7MSH - chains A and E of the 55 polymer chains in the assembly; structure by electron microscopy, 3.23 A resolution.

== Chain A ==
Molecule: 23S rRNA
Source organism: Mycobacterium tuberculosis (strain ATCC 25618 / H37Rv)
Sequence (3138 nucleotides; row label = number of the first residue in the row):
     1 UUGUAAGUGU CUAAGGGCGC AUGGUGGAUG CCUUGGCAUC GAGAGCCGAU GAAGGACGUG
    61 GGAGGCUGCG AUAUGCCUCG GGGAGCUGUC AACCGAGCGU GGAUCCGAGG AUUUCCGAAU
   121 GGGGAAACCC AGCACGAGUG AUGUCGUGCU ACCCGCAUCU GAAUAUAUAG GGUGCGGGAG
   181 GGAACGCGGG GAAGUGAAAC AUCUCAGUAC CCGUAGGAGG AGAAAACAAU UGUGAUUCCG
   241 CAAGUAGUGG CGAGCGAACG CGGAACAGGC UAAACCGCAC GCAUGGGUAA CCGGGUAGGG
   301 GUUGUGUGUG CGGGGUUGUG GGAGGAUAUG UCUCAGCGCU ACCCGGCUGA GAGGCAGUCA
   361 GAAAGUGUCG UGGUUAGCGG AAGUGGCCUG GGAUGGUCUG CCGUAGACGG UGAGAGCCCG
   421 GUACGCGAAA ACCCGGCACC UGCCUAGUAU CAAUUCCCGA GUAGCAGCGG GCCCGUGGAA
   481 UCCGCUGUGA AUCCGCCGGG ACCACCCGGU AAGCCUAAAU ACUCCUCGAU GACCGAUAGC
   541 GGAUUAGUAC CGUGAGGGAA UGGUGAAAAG UACCCCGGGA GGGGAGUGAA AGAGUACCUG
   601 AAACCGUGUG CCUACAAUCC GUCAGAGCCU CCUUUUCCUC UCCGGAGGAG GGUGGUGAUG
   661 GCGUGCCUUU UGAAGAAUGA GCCUGCGAGU CAGGGACAUG UCGCAAGGUU AACCCGUGUG
   721 GGGUAGCCGC AGCGAAAGCG AGUCUGAAUA GGGCGACCCA CACGCGCAUA CGCGCGUGUG
   781 AAUAGUGGCG UGUUCUGGAC CCGAAGCGGA GUGAUCUACC CAUGGCCAGG GUGAAGCGCG
   841 GGUAAGACCG CGUGGAGGCC CGAACCCACU UAGGUUGAAG ACUGAGGGGA UGAGCUGUGG
   901 GUAGGGGUGA AAGGCCAAUC AAACUCCGUG AUAGCUGGUU CUCCCCGAAA UGCAUUUAGG
   961 UGCAGCGUUG CGUGGUUCAC CGCGGAGGUA GAGCUACUGG AUGGCCGAUG GGCCCUACUA
  1021 GGUUACUGAC GUCAGCCAAA CUCCGAAUGC CGUGGUGUAA AGCGUGGCAG UGAGACGGCG
  1081 GGGGAUAAGC UCCGUACGUC GAAAGGGAAA CAGCCCAGAU CGCCGGCUAA GGCCCCCAAG
  1141 CGUGUGCUAA GUGGGAAAGG AUGUGCAGUC GCAAAGACAA CCAGGAGGUU GGCUUAGAAG
  1201 CAGCCACCCU UGAAAGAGUG CGUAAUAGCU CACUGGUCAA GUGAUUGUGC GCCGAUAAUG
  1261 UAGCGGGGCU CAAGCACACC GCCGAAGCCG CGGCACAUCC ACCUUGUGGU GGGUGUGGGU
  1321 AGGGGAGCGU CCCUCAUUCA GCGAAGCCAC CGGGUGACCG GUGGUGGAGG GUGGGGGAGU
  1381 GAGAAUGCAG GCAUGAGUAG CGACAAGGCA AGUGAGAACC UUGCCCGCCG AAAGACCAAG
  1441 GGUUCCUGGG CCAGGCCAGU CCGCCCAGGG UGAGUCGGGA CCUAAGGCGA GGCCGACAGG
  1501 CGUAGUCGAU GGACAACGGG UUGAUAUUCC CGUACCCGUG UGUGGGCGCC CGUGACGAAU
  1561 CAGCGGUACU AACCACCCAA AACCGGAUCG AUCACUCCCC UUCGGGGGUG UGGAGUUCUG
  1621 GGGCUGCGUG GGAACUUCGC UGGUAGUAGU CAAGCGAAGG GGUGACGCAG GAAGGUAGCC
  1681 GUACCAGUCA GUGGUAACAC UGGGGCAAGC CGGUAGGGAG AGCGAUAGGC AAAUCCGUCG
  1741 CUCACUAAUC CUGAGAGGUG ACGCAUAGCC GGUUGAGGCG AAUUCGGUGA UCCUCUGCUG
  1801 CCAAGAAAAG CCUCUAGCGA GCACACACAC GGCCCGUACC CCAAACCGAC ACAGGUGGUC
  1861 AGGUAGAGCA UACCAAGGCG UACGAGAUAA CUAUGGUUAA GGAACUCGGC AAAAUGCCCC
  1921 CGUAACUUCG GGAGAAGGGG GACCGGAAUA UCGUGAACAC CCUUGCGGUG GGAGCGGGAU
  1981 CCGGUCGCAG AAACCAGUGA GGAGCGACUG UUUACUAAAA ACACAGGUCC GUGCGAAGUC
  2041 GCAAGACGAU GUAUACGGAC UGACGCCUGC CCGGUGCUGG AAGGUUAAGA GGACCCGUUA
  2101 ACCCGCAAGG GUGAAGCGGA GAAUUUAAGC CCCAGUAAAC GGCGGUGGUA ACUAUAACCA
  2161 UCCUAAGGUA GCGAAAUUCC UUGUCGGGUA AGUUCCGACC UGCACGAAUG GCGUAACGAC
  2221 UUCUCAACUG UCUCAACCAU AGACUCGGCG AAAUUGCACU ACGAGUAAAG AUGCUCGUUA
  2281 CGCGCGGCAG GACGAAAAGA CCCCGGGACC UUCACUACAA CUUGGUAUUG AUGUUCGGUA
  2341 CGGUUUGUGU AGGAUAGGUG GGAGACUGUG AAACCUCGAC GCCAGUUGGG GCGGAGUCGU
  2401 UGUUGAAAUA CCACUCUGAU CGUAUUGGGC AUCUAACCUC GAACCCUGAA UCGGGUUUAG
  2461 GGACAGUGCC UGGCGGGUAG UUUAACUGGG GCGGUUGCCU CCUAAAAUGU AACGGAGGCG
  2521 CCCAAAGGUU CCCUCAACCU GGACGGCAAU CAGGUGGCGA GUGUAAAUGC ACAAGGGAGC
  2581 UUGACUGCGA GACUUACAAG UCAAGCAGGG ACGAAAGUCG GGAUUAGUGA UCCGGCACCC
  2641 CCGAGUGGAA GGGGUGUCGC UCAACGGAUA AAAGGUACCC CGGGGAUAAC AGGCUGAUCU
  2701 UCCCCAAGAG UCCAUAUCGA CGGGAUGGUU UGGCACCUCG AUGUCGGCUC GUCGCAUCCU
  2761 GGGGCUGGAG CAGGUCCCAA GGGUUGGGCU GUUCGCCCAU UAAAGCGGCA CGCGAGCUGG
  2821 GUUUAGAACG UCGUGAGACA GUUCGGUCUC UAUCCGCCGC GCGCGUCAGA AACUUGAGGA
  2881 AACCUGUCCC UAGUACGAGA GGACCGGGAC GGACGAACCU CUGGUGCACC AGUUGUCCCG
  2941 CCAGGGGCAC CGCUGGAUAG CCACGUUCGG UCAGGAUAAC CGCUGAAAGC AUCUAAGCGG
  3001 GAAACCUUCU CCAAGAUCAG GUUUCUCACC CACUUGGUGG GAUAAGGCCC CCCGCAGAAC
  3061 ACGGGUUCAA UAGGUCAGAC CUGGAAGCUC AGUAAUGGGU GUAGGGAACU GGUGCUAACC
  3121 GGCCGAAAAC UUACAACA
Unresolved in the structure: 1-4, 1013-1022, 3133-3138
Modified positions: 5MU (5-methyluridine 5'-monophosphate) at position 2177; OMG (o2'-methylguanosine-5'-monophosphate) at position 2791
From the paper describing this entry:
  - conformationally variable residues (side-chain flip): A2081

== Chain E ==
Name: 50S ribosomal protein L4
Source organism: Mycobacterium tuberculosis (strain ATCC 25618 / H37Rv)
UniProt: P9WH85 (RL4_MYCTU); residue numbers follow UniProt; this construct covers 1-223
Sequence (223 residues; each row starts with the number of its first residue):
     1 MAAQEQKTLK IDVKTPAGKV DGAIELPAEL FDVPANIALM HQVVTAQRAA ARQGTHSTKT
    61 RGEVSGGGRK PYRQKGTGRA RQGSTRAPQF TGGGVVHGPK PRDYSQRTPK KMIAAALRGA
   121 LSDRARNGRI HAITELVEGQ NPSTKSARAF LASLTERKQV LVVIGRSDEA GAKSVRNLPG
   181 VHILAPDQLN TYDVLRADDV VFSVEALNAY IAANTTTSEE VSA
Unresolved in the structure: 1-8, 216-223

== Interface between chain A and chain E ==
Pairs across the interface - 151 pairs, chain A then chain E:
  C37(A) - Ser57(E)  sugar contact
  A38(A) - Thr55(E)  sugar contact
  A38(A) - Ser57(E)  sugar contact
  A38(A) - Pro101(E)  sugar contact
  U39(A) - Gln53(E)  hydrogen bond to the base
  C402(A) - Lys145(E)  salt bridge to the phosphate
  C402(A) - Arg148(E)  base contact
  G403(A) - Thr144(E)  sugar contact
  G403(A) - Arg148(E)  hydrogen bond to the base
  G403(A) - Asn177(E)  hydrogen bond to the base
  G403(A) - Pro179(E)  base contact
  U404(A) - Pro142(E)  sugar contact
  U404(A) - Ser143(E)  phosphate contact
  U404(A) - Thr144(E)  hydrogen bond to the phosphate
  U404(A) - Lys173(E)  base contact
  U404(A) - Arg176(E)  phosphate contact
  A405(A) - Arg176(E)  salt bridge to the phosphate
  A405(A) - Asn177(E)  hydrogen bond to the phosphate
  G406(A) - Asn177(E)  hydrogen bond to the sugar
  G406(A) - Pro179(E)  base contact
  A423(A) - Arg176(E)  hydrogen bond to the sugar
  U530(A) - Gln53(E)  hydrogen bond to the sugar
  G531(A) - Gln53(E)  sugar contact
  G531(A) - Thr55(E)  hydrogen bond to the base
  A532(A) - Arg48(E)  hydrogen bond to the base
  A532(A) - Ala49(E)  base contact
  A532(A) - Arg52(E)  hydrogen bond to the base
  A532(A) - Gln53(E)  hydrogen bond to the phosphate
  C533(A) - Arg52(E)  salt bridge to the phosphate
  C533(A) - Thr55(E)  sugar contact
  C533(A) - His56(E)  sugar contact
  U537(A) - Thr91(E)  hydrogen bond to the base
  A538(A) - Gly92(E)  hydrogen bond to the phosphate
  G539(A) - Thr58(E)  phosphate contact
  G539(A) - Val95(E)  phosphate contact
  C540(A) - Lys59(E)  phosphate contact
  G541(A) - Val64(E)  phosphate contact
  G541(A) - Ser65(E)  hydrogen bond to the phosphate
  G557(A) - Arg69(E)  hydrogen bond to the sugar
  G558(A) - Gly66(E)  phosphate contact
  G558(A) - Gly67(E)  phosphate contact
  A559(A) - Arg86(E)  salt bridge to the phosphate
  G685(A) - Thr91(E)  base contact
  G687(A) - Pro88(E)  sugar contact
  A688(A) - Val96(E)  phosphate contact
  U690(A) - His97(E)  hydrogen bond to the base
  C691(A) - Arg102(E)  salt bridge to the phosphate
  A692(A) - Arg102(E)  salt bridge to the phosphate
  G694(A) - Arg107(E)  hydrogen bond to the sugar
  C702(A) - Asn36(E)  phosphate contact
  C702(A) - Ala38(E)  sugar contact
  C702(A) - Leu39(E)  sugar contact
  C702(A) - Met112(E)  base contact
  G703(A) - Asn36(E)  hydrogen bond to the phosphate
  G703(A) - Met112(E)  sugar contact
  C704(A) - Lys111(E)  sugar contact
  G708(A) - Lys111(E)  salt bridge to the phosphate
  U709(A) - Lys111(E)  salt bridge to the phosphate
  U710(A) - Arg107(E)  hydrogen bond to the sugar
  U710(A) - Thr108(E)  phosphate contact
  U710(A) - Pro109(E)  phosphate contact
  U710(A) - Lys110(E)  hydrogen bond to the phosphate
  A711(A) - Arg107(E)  salt bridge to the phosphate
  G716(A) - Arg166(E)  hydrogen bond to the sugar
  G716(A) - Gln188(E)  hydrogen bond to the base
  G718(A) - His182(E)  hydrogen bond to the base
  G718(A) - Asn190(E)  base contact
  G718(A) - Asp193(E)  hydrogen bond to the base
  U719(A) - Gln47(E)  hydrogen bond to the phosphate
  U719(A) - Ala50(E)  sugar contact
  U719(A) - Ala51(E)  base contact
  U719(A) - Asn190(E)  hydrogen bond to the sugar
  G720(A) - Gln47(E)  hydrogen bond to the phosphate
  G720(A) - Ile113(E)  phosphate contact
  G720(A) - Asp187(E)  hydrogen bond to the sugar
  G720(A) - Gln188(E)  hydrogen bond to the base
  G720(A) - Leu189(E)  sugar contact
  G720(A) - Asn190(E)  sugar contact
  G721(A) - Ile113(E)  phosphate contact
  G723(A) - Lys110(E)  hydrogen bond to the base
  G787(A) - Pro109(E)  sugar contact
  G787(A) - Met112(E)  hydrogen bond to the base
  G788(A) - Gln42(E)  hydrogen bond to the base
  G788(A) - Arg107(E)  sugar contact
  G788(A) - Thr108(E)  sugar contact
  G788(A) - Pro109(E)  sugar contact
  C789(A) - Gln42(E)  sugar contact
  C789(A) - Gln106(E)  sugar contact
  C789(A) - Arg107(E)  phosphate contact
  C800(A) - His97(E)  hydrogen bond to the phosphate
  C801(A) - Pro88(E)  phosphate contact
  C801(A) - Val96(E)  sugar contact
  C801(A) - His97(E)  salt bridge to the phosphate
  C802(A) - Arg61(E)  salt bridge to the phosphate
  C802(A) - Pro88(E)  phosphate contact
  C802(A) - Gln89(E)  hydrogen bond to the sugar
  G803(A) - Arg61(E)  salt bridge to the phosphate
  G803(A) - Lys70(E)  phosphate contact
  G803(A) - Gln74(E)  hydrogen bond to the sugar
  G803(A) - Arg81(E)  sugar contact
  G803(A) - Gln82(E)  phosphate contact
  G803(A) - Gly83(E)  phosphate contact
  G803(A) - Ser84(E)  phosphate contact
  A804(A) - Lys70(E)  salt bridge to the phosphate
  A804(A) - Gln74(E)  hydrogen bond to the sugar
  A804(A) - Gly83(E)  phosphate contact
  A805(A) - Lys70(E)  phosphate contact
  U925(A) - Arg69(E)  hydrogen bond to the phosphate
  C926(A) - Arg69(E)  salt bridge to the phosphate
  C927(A) - Gly68(E)  phosphate contact
  G930(A) - Thr60(E)  base contact
  G930(A) - Arg61(E)  hydrogen bond to the sugar
  G930(A) - Gly62(E)  phosphate contact
  U936(A) - Arg81(E)  base contact
  C1333(A) - Arg48(E)  hydrogen bond to the sugar
  U1334(A) - Arg48(E)  hydrogen bond to the sugar
  U1334(A) - Tyr192(E)  hydrogen bond to the sugar
  C1335(A) - Arg196(E)  phosphate contact
  A1336(A) - Gln159(E)  phosphate contact
  U1337(A) - Lys158(E)  salt bridge to the phosphate
  G1375(A) - His41(E)  hydrogen bond to the phosphate
  G1376(A) - His41(E)  salt bridge to the phosphate
  G1376(A) - Thr45(E)  sugar contact
  G1377(A) - Arg52(E)  sugar contact
  A1378(A) - Arg102(E)  salt bridge to the phosphate
  G1379(A) - Thr58(E)  base contact
  G1379(A) - Val95(E)  base contact
  G1379(A) - Pro99(E)  phosphate contact
  A1385(A) - Gln89(E)  base contact
  U1386(A) - Gly78(E)  base contact
  U1386(A) - Arg79(E)  base contact
  U1386(A) - Ala80(E)  phosphate contact
  G1387(A) - Ala80(E)  phosphate contact
  G1387(A) - Gln82(E)  hydrogen bond to the sugar
  G1387(A) - Gln89(E)  hydrogen bond to the base
  C1388(A) - Arg79(E)  salt bridge to the phosphate
  C1388(A) - Gln82(E)  phosphate contact
  C1388(A) - Gln89(E)  sugar contact
  C1388(A) - Phe90(E)  sugar contact
  C1388(A) - Thr91(E)  hydrogen bond to the sugar
  A1389(A) - Thr91(E)  hydrogen bond to the sugar
  A2297(A) - Gly76(E)  phosphate contact
  A2297(A) - Thr77(E)  phosphate contact
  A2298(A) - Lys75(E)  hydrogen bond to the phosphate
  A2298(A) - Arg81(E)  base contact
  G2299(A) - Lys75(E)  salt bridge to the phosphate
  C2681(A) - Lys75(E)  phosphate contact
  G2682(A) - Gln74(E)  hydrogen bond to the phosphate
  G2682(A) - Lys75(E)  phosphate contact
  G2682(A) - Arg81(E)  salt bridge to the phosphate
  G2683(A) - Arg81(E)  salt bridge to the phosphate
Interface residues without a listed pair, chain A (82 interface residues in all): C424, G547, G556, G689, G790, A931
Interface residues without a listed pair, chain E (87 interface residues in all): Gly54, Thr85, Ala87, Asp103, Tyr104, Ala114, Leu178, Ile183

== In short ==
82 residues of chain A face 87 of chain E across their interface, with 49 hydrogen bonds and 21 salt bridges.
Among the polar pairs are U39(A)-Gln53(E), G403(A)-Arg148(E) and G403(A)-Asn177(E). The paper reports
conformational variability at A2081(A).
Here chain A is 23S rRNA and chain E is 50S ribosomal protein L4, both from Mycobacterium tuberculosis (strain
ATCC 25618 / H37Rv). Entry 7MSH (Mtb 70SIC in complex with MtbEttA at Pre_R1 state) was determined by electron
microscopy, deposited together with 7MSC, 7MSM, 7MSZ, 7MT2, 7MT3 and 7MT7.
